PDB entry 7TMP | electron microscopy, 3.30 A resolution | chains D and M of the 15 polymer chains in the assembly

[Chain D]
Molecule: Vacuolar proton pump subunit B
Source organism: Saccharomyces cerevisiae
UniProt: A0A6A5Q585 (A0A6A5Q585_YEASX); residue numbers follow UniProt; this construct covers 1-517
Sequence (517 residues; each row starts with the number of its first residue):
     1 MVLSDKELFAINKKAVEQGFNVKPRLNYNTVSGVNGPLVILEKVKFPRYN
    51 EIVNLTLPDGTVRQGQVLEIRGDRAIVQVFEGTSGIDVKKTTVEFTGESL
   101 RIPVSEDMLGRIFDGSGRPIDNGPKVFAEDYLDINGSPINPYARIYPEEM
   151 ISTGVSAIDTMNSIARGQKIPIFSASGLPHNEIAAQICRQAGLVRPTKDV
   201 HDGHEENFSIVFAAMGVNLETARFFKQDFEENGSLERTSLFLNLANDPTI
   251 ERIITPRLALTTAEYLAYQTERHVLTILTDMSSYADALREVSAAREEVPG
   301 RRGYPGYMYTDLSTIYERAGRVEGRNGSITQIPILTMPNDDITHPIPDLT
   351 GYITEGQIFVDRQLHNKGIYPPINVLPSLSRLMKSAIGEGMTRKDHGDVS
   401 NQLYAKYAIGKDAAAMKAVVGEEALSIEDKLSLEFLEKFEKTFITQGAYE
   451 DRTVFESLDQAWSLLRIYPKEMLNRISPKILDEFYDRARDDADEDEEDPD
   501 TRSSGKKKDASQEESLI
Unresolved in the structure: 1-14, 195-206, 486-517

[Chain M]
Molecule: V-type proton ATPase subunit D
Source organism: Saccharomyces cerevisiae
UniProt: A0A6A5Q1W2 (A0A6A5Q1W2_YEASX); residue numbers follow UniProt; this construct covers 1-256
Sequence (256 residues; numbered 1 to 256; the number before each row is that of its first residue):
     1 MSGNREQVFPTRMTLGLMKTKLKGANQGYSLLKRKSEALTKRFRDITKRI
    51 DDAKQKMGRVMQTAAFSLAEVSYATGENIGYQVQESVSTARFKVRARQEN
   101 VSGVYLSQFESYIDPEINDFRLTGLGRGGQQVQRAKEIYSRAVETLVELA
   151 SLQTAFIILDEVIKVTNRRVNAIEHVIIPRTENTIAYINSELDELDREEF
   201 YRLKKVQEKKQNETAKLDAEMKLKRDRAEQDASEVAADEEPQGETLVADQ
   251 EDDVIF
Unresolved in the structure: 1-3, 218-256

[Chain D / chain M interface]
Pairs across the interface (16; chain D residue first):
  E296(D) - Q207(M)  hydrogen bond (backbone-side chain)
  V298(D) - F200(M)  hydrophobic
  V298(D) - L203(M)  hydrophobic
  V298(D) - K204(M)
  V298(D) - Q207(M)
  P299(D) - F200(M)
  P299(D) - L203(M)  hydrophobic
  R302(D) - R12(M)
  A415(D) - L31(M)  hydrophobic
  M416(D) - R34(M)
  V419(D) - L31(M)  hydrophobic
  V419(D) - K35(M)
  V419(D) - G103(M)
  V420(D) - K35(M)
  V420(D) - S102(M)
  A424(D) - S102(M)
Interface residues without a listed pair, chain D (10 interface residues in all): E297

[In short]
The chain D/chain M interface involves 10 residues from each chain; the contacts include 1 hydrogen bond. Its
one hydrogen-bonded contact is E296(D)-Q207(M).
Chain D is Vacuolar proton pump subunit B and chain M is V-type proton ATPase subunit D, both from
Saccharomyces cerevisiae; the structure, V1 complex lacking subunit C from Saccharomyces cerevisiae, State 2,
was determined by electron microscopy together with 7TMM, 7TMO, 7TMQ, 7TMR, 7TMS and 7TMT from the same study.
